8ABJ - chains O and S of the 20 polymer chains in the assembly; structure by electron microscopy, 3.70 A resolution.

== Chain O ==
Molecule: YALI0A17468p
From: Yarrowia lipolytica
Reference sequence: Q6CGP7 (Q6CGP7_YARLI); numbering as in UniProt (aligned over 1-330)
Amino-acid sequence (330 residues; row label = number of the first residue in the row):
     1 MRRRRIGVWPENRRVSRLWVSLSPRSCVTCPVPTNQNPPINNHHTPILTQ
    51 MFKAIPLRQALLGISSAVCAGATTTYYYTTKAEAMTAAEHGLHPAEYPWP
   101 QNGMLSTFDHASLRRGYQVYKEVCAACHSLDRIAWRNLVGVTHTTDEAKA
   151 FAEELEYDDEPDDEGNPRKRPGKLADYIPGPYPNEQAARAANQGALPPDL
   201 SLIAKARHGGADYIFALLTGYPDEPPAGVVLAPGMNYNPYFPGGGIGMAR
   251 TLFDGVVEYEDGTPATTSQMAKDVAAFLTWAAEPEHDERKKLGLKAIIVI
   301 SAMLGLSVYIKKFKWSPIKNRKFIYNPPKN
Not modelled in the structure: 1-84, 329-330
Bound ions: heme c Fe: His-128, Met-248
Small-molecule neighbours:
  - heme c (HEC): Val-119, Val-123, Cys-124, Cys-127, His-128, Asn-192, Ala-195, Leu-196, Pro-197, Pro-198, Leu-200, Ile-203, Arg-207, Tyr-213, Ile-214, Leu-217, Leu-218, Phe-241, Ile-246, Gly-247, Met-248, Thr-251, Leu-252, Val-274, Leu-278
  - phosphatidylethanolamine (PTY): Leu-292, Lys-295, Ala-296, Val-299, Ile-300

== Chain S ==
Molecule: Cytochrome b-c1 complex subunit 8
From: Yarrowia lipolytica
Reference sequence: Q6C387 (Q6C387_YARLI); residues 3-95 here correspond to UniProt positions 1-93 (UniProt number = residue number - 2)
Amino-acid sequence (93 residues; row label = number of the first residue in the row):
     3 MGGNGHYMGWWGHMGSPPQKGIAGYTISPFAARPFAGVVHAAIFNTFRRT
    53 KNQALFVILPVSFFYYVWTQASEKNEWLYTKAGRHELAKALAE
Not modelled in the structure: 3-8, 94-95
Small-molecule neighbours: 1,2-diacyl-sn-glycero-3-phosphocholine (PC1): Gln-55, Phe-58, Val-59, Val-63

== Interface between chain O and chain S ==
Pairs across the interface (30):
  Met-85(O) / Tyr-81(S)
  Thr-86(O) / Tyr-81(S)
  Tyr-309(O) / Phe-37(S)  hydrophobic
  Lys-312(O) / Pro-36(S)
  Phe-313(O) / Pro-31(S)
  Phe-313(O) / Phe-32(S)  hydrophobic
  Phe-313(O) / Pro-36(S)  hydrophobic
  Ser-316(O) / Pro-31(S)
  Ser-316(O) / Ala-34(S)
  Pro-317(O) / Thr-28(S)  hydrogen bond (backbone-side chain)
  Pro-317(O) / Ile-29(S)
  Pro-317(O) / Pro-31(S)
  Asn-320(O) / Ala-34(S)
  Arg-321(O) / Tyr-27(S)
  Arg-321(O) / Thr-28(S)
  Lys-322(O) / Ala-25(S)
  Lys-322(O) / Gly-26(S)
  Lys-322(O) / Tyr-27(S)  hydrogen bond (backbone-backbone)
  Phe-323(O) / Ile-24(S)  hydrophobic
  Phe-323(O) / Ala-25(S)
  Phe-323(O) / Gly-26(S)
  Ile-324(O) / Gly-23(S)
  Ile-324(O) / Ile-24(S)
  Ile-324(O) / Ala-25(S)  hydrogen bond (backbone-backbone)
  Ile-324(O) / Tyr-27(S)  hydrophobic
  Tyr-325(O) / Lys-22(S)
  Tyr-325(O) / Gly-23(S)
  Tyr-325(O) / Ile-24(S)  hydrophobic
  Asn-326(O) / Gly-23(S)  hydrogen bond (backbone-backbone)
  Pro-328(O) / Lys-22(S)
Also at the interface, not in a pair above, chain S (15 interface residues in all): Ser-30

== Overview ==
The chain O/chain S interface involves 15 residues from each chain; the contacts include 4 hydrogen bonds.
Polar contacts include Pro-317(O)/Thr-28(S), Lys-322(O)/Tyr-27(S) and Ile-324(O)/Ala-25(S). Bound to chain O:
phosphatidylethanolamine and heme c. Chain S binds 1,2-diacyl-sn-glycero-3-phosphocholine. His-128(O) and
Met-248(O) coordinate a heme c Fe ion.
Here chain O is YALI0A17468p and chain S is Cytochrome b-c1 complex subunit 8, both from Yarrowia lipolytica.
Entry 8ABJ (Complex III2 from Yarrowia lipolytica, antimycin A bound, c-position) was determined by electron
microscopy together with 8AB6, 8AB7, 8AB8, 8AB9, 8ABA, 8ABB and 11 further entries from the same study.
